Entry 7VFH (electron microscopy, 3.90 A resolution); this record covers chains C and F of the 18 polymer chains in the assembly.

== Chain C (and F) ==
Protein: Scaffold protein D13
From: Vaccinia virus (strain Western Reserve)
Notes: engineered mutation(s): M1-K17del; chain F of this document is another copy of the same molecule, construct and numbering; everything in this record applies to it too
Reference sequence: P68440 (D13_VACCW); residues 18-548 here = UniProt positions 18-548
Amino-acid sequence (531 residues; each row starts with the number of its first residue):
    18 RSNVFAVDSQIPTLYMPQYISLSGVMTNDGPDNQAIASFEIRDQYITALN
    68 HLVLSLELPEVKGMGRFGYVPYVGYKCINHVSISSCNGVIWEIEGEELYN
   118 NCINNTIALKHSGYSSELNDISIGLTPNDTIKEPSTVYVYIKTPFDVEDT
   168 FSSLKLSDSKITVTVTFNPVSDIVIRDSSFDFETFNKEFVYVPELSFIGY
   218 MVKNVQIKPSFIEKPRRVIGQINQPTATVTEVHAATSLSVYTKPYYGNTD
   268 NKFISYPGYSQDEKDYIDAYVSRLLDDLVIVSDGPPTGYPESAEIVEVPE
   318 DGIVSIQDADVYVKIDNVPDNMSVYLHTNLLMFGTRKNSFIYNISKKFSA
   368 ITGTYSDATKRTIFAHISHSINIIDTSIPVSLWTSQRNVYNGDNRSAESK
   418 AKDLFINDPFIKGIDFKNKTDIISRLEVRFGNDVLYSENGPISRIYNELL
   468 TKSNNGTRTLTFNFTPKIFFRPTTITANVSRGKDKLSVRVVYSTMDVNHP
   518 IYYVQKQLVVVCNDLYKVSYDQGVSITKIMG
Disordered / not traced: 46-48, 548
Swiss-Prot annotation at these positions:
  - mutagenesis: V24 (V24F: Confers 35% resistance to rifampicin), D25 (D25N: Confers 60% resistance to rifampicin; D25V: Confers 45% resistance to rifampicin), S26 (S26C: Confers 40% resistance to rifampicin), Q27 (Q27K: Confers 50% resistance to rifampicin), T30 (T30I: Confers 50% resistance to rifampicin), M33 (M33I: Confers 20% resistance to rifampicin), C94 (C94Y: Confers 30% resistance to rifampicin), D175 (D175Y: Confers 50% resistance to rifampicin), V222 (V222A: Confers 40% resistance to rifampicin), S227 (S227L: Confers 50% resistance to rifampicin), R234 (R234I: Confers 50% resistance to rifampicin), T243 (T243M: Confers 30% resistance to rifampicin), 10 further mutagenesis entries in UniProt

== How chain C and chain F interact ==
Pairs across the interface (5):
  R353(C) with P144(F)
  N449(C) with L39(F)
  S497(C) with R59(F); D60(F)
  R498(C) with D60(F)
Also at the interface, not in a pair above, chain F (6 interface residues in all): S38, Q61

== In short ==
The interface between chain C and chain F involves 4 residues on one side and 6 on the other. From UniProt: 22
mutagenesis sites on chain C.
Both chains are Scaffold protein D13 (Vaccinia virus (strain Western Reserve)). Entry 7VFH (Cryo-EM structure
of Vaccinia virus scaffolding protein D13 trimer sextet) was determined by electron microscopy (same
publication as 7VFD, 7VFE, 7VFF and 7VFG).
